Entry 8XKU (electron microscopy, 3.20 A resolution); this record covers chains A and F of the 17 polymer chains in the assembly.

== Chain A ==
Molecule: Probable inactive ATP-dependent zinc metalloprotease FTSHI 4, chloroplastic
From: Arabidopsis thaliana
UniProtKB: F4KF14 (FTSI4_ARATH); residue numbers follow UniProt; this construct covers 1-855
Sequence (855 residues; each row starts with the number of its first residue):
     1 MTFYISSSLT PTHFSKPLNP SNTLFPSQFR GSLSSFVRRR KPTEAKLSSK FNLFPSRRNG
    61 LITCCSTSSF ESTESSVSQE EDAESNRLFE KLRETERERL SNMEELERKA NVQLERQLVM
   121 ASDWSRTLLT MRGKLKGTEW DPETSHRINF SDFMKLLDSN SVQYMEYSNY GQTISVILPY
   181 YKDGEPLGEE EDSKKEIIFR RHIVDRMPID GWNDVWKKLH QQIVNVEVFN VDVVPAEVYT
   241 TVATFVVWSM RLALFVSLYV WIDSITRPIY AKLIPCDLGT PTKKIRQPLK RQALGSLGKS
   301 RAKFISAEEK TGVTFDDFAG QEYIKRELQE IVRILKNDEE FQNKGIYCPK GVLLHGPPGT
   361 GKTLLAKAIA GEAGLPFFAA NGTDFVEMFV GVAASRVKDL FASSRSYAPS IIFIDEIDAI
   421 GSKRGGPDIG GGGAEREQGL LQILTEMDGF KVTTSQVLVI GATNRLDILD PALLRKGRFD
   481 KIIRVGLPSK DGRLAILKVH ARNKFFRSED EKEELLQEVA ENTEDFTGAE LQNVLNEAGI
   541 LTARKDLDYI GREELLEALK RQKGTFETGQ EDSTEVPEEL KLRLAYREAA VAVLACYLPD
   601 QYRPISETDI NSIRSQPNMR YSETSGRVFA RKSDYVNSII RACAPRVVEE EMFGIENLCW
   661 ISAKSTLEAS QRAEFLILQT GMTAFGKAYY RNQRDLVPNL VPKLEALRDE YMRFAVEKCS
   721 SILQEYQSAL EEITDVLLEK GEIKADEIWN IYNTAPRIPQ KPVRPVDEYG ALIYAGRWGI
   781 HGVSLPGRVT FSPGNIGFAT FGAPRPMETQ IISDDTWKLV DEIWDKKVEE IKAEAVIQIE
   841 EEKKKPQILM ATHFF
Disordered / not traced: 1-90, 183-194, 271-293
Ion coordination: Mg2+: Thr-363 (together with ATP)
Small-molecule neighbours: ATP (adenosine-5'-triphosphate): Asp-317, Phe-318, Ala-319, Pro-358, Gly-359, Thr-360, Gly-361, Lys-362, Thr-363, Leu-364, Asn-464, Ile-496, His-500, Gly-528, Ala-529, Gln-532
UniProt features mapped onto this chain:
  - binding site (ATP): Gly-356 to Thr-363

== Chain F ==
Molecule: Probable inactive ATP-dependent zinc metalloprotease FTSHI 2, chloroplastic
From: Arabidopsis thaliana
UniProtKB: A8MPR5 (FTSI2_ARATH); residue numbers follow UniProt; this construct covers 1-876
Sequence (876 residues; each row starts with the number of its first residue):
     1 MACRFPLHSS SPSQFLSPEN RQRLPRNYPS ISCQNNSATN VVHEDGDDND KAKTNQVNLL
    61 AIPITLTIIS ASLAKPSFAA AKVTERKRTQ KKPQEALTLE QLKAWSKDLP VVSNRIPYTD
   121 ILSLKAEGKL KHVIKPPNLS LRQKAEPVLV VLEDSRVLRT VLPSLEGNKR FWEQWDELGI
   181 DVQCVNAYTP PVKRPPVPSP YLGFLWKVPA YMLTWVKPKK ESKRAAELKR MREDFKRQRK
   241 EEIETMKEER VMMEKTMKAQ KKQQERKKRK AVRKKKYEES LREARKNYRD MADMWARLAQ
   301 DPNVATALGL VFFYIFYRVV VLNYRKQKKD YEDRLKIEKA EADERKKMRE LEREMEGIEE
   361 EDEEVEEGTG EKNPYLQMAM QFMKSGARVR RASNKRLPEY LERGVDVKFT DVAGLGKIRL
   421 ELEEIVKFFT HGEMYRRRGV KIPGGILLCG PPGVGKTLLA KAVAGEAGVN FFSISASQFV
   481 EIYVGVGASR VRALYQEARE NAPSVVFIDE LDAVGRERGL IKGSGGQERD ATLNQLLVSL
   541 DGFEGRGEVI TIASTNRPDI LDPALVRPGR FDRKIFIPKP GLIGRMEILQ VHARKKPMAE
   601 DLDYMAVASM TDGMVGAELA NIVEIAAINM MRDGRTELTT DDLLQAAQIE ERGMLDRKDR
   661 SLETWRQVAI NEAAMAVVAV NFPDMKNIEF LTINPRAGRE LGYVRVKMDH IKFKEGMLSR
   721 QSILDHITVQ LAPRAADELW YGEDQLSTIW AETSDNARSA ARSLVLGGLS DKHHGLNNFW
   781 VADRINDIDV EALRILNMCY ERAKEILGRN RTLMDEVVEK LVQKKSLTKQ EFFTLVELYG
   841 SSKPMPPSIL ELRKIKRLEL EEMVLKLDMT TARNSS
Disordered / not traced: 1-398
Small-molecule neighbours: ATP (adenosine-5'-triphosphate): Leu-537, Ala-564, Arg-567, Arg-570
UniProt features mapped onto this chain:
  - binding site (ATP): Gly-450 to Thr-457

== Chain A / chain F interface ==
Pairs across the interface - 137 pairs, chain A then chain F:
  Thr-311(A) / Glu-544(F)  hydrogen bond
  Val-313(A) / Glu-544(F)
  Gly-359(A) / Arg-567(F)
  Thr-363(A) / Gly-542(F)
  Lys-367(A) / Glu-544(F)
  Ala-379(A) / Phe-543(F)  hydrophobic
  Asn-381(A) / Gln-535(F)  hydrogen bond
  Asn-381(A) / Val-538(F)
  Thr-383(A) / Arg-492(F)  hydrogen bond (backbone-side chain)
  Thr-383(A) / Ala-531(F)
  Thr-383(A) / Asn-534(F)
  Thr-383(A) / Gln-535(F)  hydrogen bond
  Asp-384(A) / Arg-492(F)
  Val-386(A) / Gly-485(F)
  Glu-387(A) / Val-484(F)
  Glu-387(A) / Gly-485(F)
  Met-388(A) / Tyr-483(F)  hydrophobic
  Met-388(A) / Val-484(F)  hydrogen bond (backbone-backbone)
  Met-388(A) / Val-486(F)  hydrophobic
  Phe-413(A) / Phe-543(F)  hydrophobic
  Glu-416(A) / Asn-534(F)  hydrogen bond
  Glu-416(A) / Leu-537(F)
  Glu-416(A) / Val-538(F)
  Asp-418(A) / Asn-534(F)  hydrogen bond
  Gly-425(A) / Lys-522(F)
  Gly-430(A) / Ser-524(F)
  Gly-432(A) / Val-484(F)
  Gly-433(A) / Gln-527(F)
  Arg-436(A) / Gln-527(F)  hydrogen bond (side chain-backbone)
  Arg-436(A) / Ala-531(F)
  Arg-465(A) / Arg-518(F)
  Asn-503(A) / Gly-439(F)
  Lys-504(A) / Gly-439(F)  hydrogen bond (side chain-backbone)
  Phe-505(A) / Arg-437(F)
  Ala-529(A) / Arg-567(F)
  Ala-529(A) / Pro-568(F)
  Glu-530(A) / Pro-568(F)
  Asn-533(A) / Pro-568(F)
  Asn-533(A) / Asp-572(F)
  Asn-536(A) / Val-440(F)
  Asn-536(A) / Lys-441(F)  hydrogen bond (side chain-backbone)
  Gly-539(A) / Val-440(F)
  Ile-540(A) / Phe-428(F)  hydrophobic
  Ile-540(A) / Tyr-435(F)  hydrophobic
  Ile-540(A) / Val-440(F)  hydrophobic
  Ile-540(A) / Pro-443(F)
  Ile-540(A) / Arg-573(F)
  Thr-542(A) / Arg-438(F)  hydrogen bond (backbone-side chain)
  Ala-543(A) / Met-434(F)
  Ala-543(A) / Tyr-435(F)  hydrophobic
  Ala-543(A) / Arg-438(F)
  Arg-544(A) / Leu-420(F)
  Arg-544(A) / Glu-424(F)  salt bridge
  Asp-546(A) / Met-434(F)
  Asp-546(A) / Arg-438(F)
  Leu-547(A) / Arg-438(F)  hydrogen bond (backbone-side chain)
  Asp-548(A) / Arg-438(F)
  Arg-561(A) / Arg-573(F)
  Gln-562(A) / Asp-572(F)
  Phe-566(A) / Lys-574(F)
  Glu-567(A) / Lys-574(F)  salt bridge
  Thr-568(A) / Phe-576(F)
  Gly-569(A) / Phe-576(F)
  Gly-569(A) / Pro-578(F)
  Gln-570(A) / Lys-417(F)  hydrogen bond (backbone-side chain)
  Gln-570(A) / Pro-578(F)
  Glu-571(A) / Lys-417(F)
  Asp-572(A) / Lys-417(F)
  Thr-574(A) / Ile-711(F)
  Glu-575(A) / Ile-711(F)
  Pro-577(A) / Ile-711(F)
  Glu-578(A) / Leu-850(F)
  Glu-579(A) / Lys-712(F)  salt bridge
  Leu-580(A) / Met-717(F)  hydrophobic
  Leu-582(A) / Ile-849(F)  hydrophobic
  Leu-582(A) / Arg-853(F)
  Arg-583(A) / Met-717(F)  hydrogen bond
  Arg-583(A) / Ile-849(F)
  Ile-613(A) / Glu-715(F)
  Arg-646(A) / Gly-768(F)  hydrogen bond (side chain-backbone)
  Arg-646(A) / Ser-770(F)  hydrogen bond (side chain-backbone)
  Arg-646(A) / Asp-771(F)
  Arg-646(A) / His-774(F)
  Arg-646(A) / Gly-775(F)
  Glu-650(A) / His-774(F)  salt bridge
  Glu-651(A) / Lys-856(F)  hydrogen bond (backbone-side chain)
  Met-652(A) / Lys-856(F)
  Phe-653(A) / Ile-849(F)  hydrophobic
  Ile-655(A) / Arg-720(F)
  Ile-655(A) / Asp-771(F)
  Glu-656(A) / Ser-719(F)
  Glu-656(A) / Gln-721(F)  hydrogen bond (backbone-backbone)
  Asn-657(A) / Ile-849(F)
  Asn-657(A) / Leu-852(F)
  Leu-658(A) / Leu-718(F)
  Leu-658(A) / Ser-719(F)
  Leu-658(A) / Arg-720(F)  hydrogen bond (backbone-backbone)
  Leu-658(A) / Leu-769(F)
  Cys-659(A) / Met-717(F)  hydrophobic
  Cys-659(A) / Leu-718(F)
  Cys-659(A) / Leu-769(F)
  Trp-660(A) / Gly-716(F)
  Trp-660(A) / Leu-718(F)
  Trp-660(A) / Leu-769(F)  hydrophobic
  Ala-663(A) / Gly-768(F)
  Thr-666(A) / His-774(F)  hydrogen bond (side chain-backbone)
  Leu-667(A) / Leu-776(F)
  Leu-667(A) / Asn-777(F)
  Ser-670(A) / Leu-776(F)
  Glu-674(A) / Trp-780(F)
  Asn-692(A) / Trp-780(F)
  Leu-696(A) / Trp-780(F)  hydrophobic
  Val-701(A) / Trp-780(F)  hydrophobic
  Val-701(A) / Val-781(F)  hydrophobic
  Leu-704(A) / Trp-780(F)
  Glu-705(A) / Val-781(F)
  Glu-705(A) / Arg-784(F)  salt bridge
  Arg-708(A) / Leu-776(F)
  Arg-708(A) / Asn-778(F)  hydrogen bond (side chain-backbone)
  Arg-708(A) / Phe-779(F)
  Arg-708(A) / Trp-780(F)
  Asp-709(A) / Arg-784(F)  salt bridge
  Met-712(A) / His-774(F)
  Met-712(A) / Leu-776(F)  hydrophobic
  Val-716(A) / His-774(F)
  Gln-727(A) / Lys-856(F)
  Gln-727(A) / Leu-860(F)
  Ser-728(A) / Val-864(F)
  Glu-731(A) / Arg-857(F)  salt bridge
  Glu-731(A) / Leu-860(F)
  Thr-734(A) / Arg-853(F)
  Asp-735(A) / Arg-853(F)  salt bridge
  Asp-735(A) / Arg-857(F)  salt bridge
  Leu-738(A) / Arg-853(F)
  Pro-756(A) / Val-864(F)  hydrophobic
  Ile-758(A) / Met-863(F)  hydrophobic
  Ile-758(A) / Leu-867(F)  hydrophobic
Interface residues without a listed pair, chain A (96 interface residues in all): Pro-358, Asp-415, Ala-419, Asp-428, Gln-532, Tyr-586, Ile-661, Pro-702, Pro-759
Interface residues without a listed pair, chain F (76 interface residues in all): Glu-421, Ala-488, Glu-528, Asp-530, Ala-564, Gly-569, Ser-763, Gly-767

== Summary ==
96 residues of chain A and 76 residues of chain F are in contact; the contacts include 21 hydrogen bonds and 9
salt bridges. Polar contacts include Arg-544(A)/Glu-424(F), Glu-567(A)/Lys-574(F) and Glu-579(A)/Lys-712(F).
ATP is bound between chain A and chain F.
Here chain A is Probable inactive ATP-dependent zinc metalloprotease FTSHI 4, chloroplastic and chain F is
Probable inactive ATP-dependent zinc metalloprotease FTSHI 2, chloroplastic, both from Arabidopsis thaliana.
Entry 8XKU (Cryo-EM structure of the Ycf2-FtsHi motor complex from Arabidopsis in ATP-bound state) was
determined by electron microscopy (same publication as 8Z9Y and 8XKV).
